Entry 4L2L (X-ray diffraction, 1.65 A resolution); this record covers chain A.

[Chain A]
Protein: Leukotriene A-4 hydrolase
From: Homo sapiens
Notes: EC 3.3.2.6
UniProt: P09960 (LKHA4_HUMAN); residues 0-610 here correspond to UniProt positions 1-611 (UniProt number = residue number + 1)
Sequence (611 residues; each row starts with the number of its first residue; numbering starts at 0):
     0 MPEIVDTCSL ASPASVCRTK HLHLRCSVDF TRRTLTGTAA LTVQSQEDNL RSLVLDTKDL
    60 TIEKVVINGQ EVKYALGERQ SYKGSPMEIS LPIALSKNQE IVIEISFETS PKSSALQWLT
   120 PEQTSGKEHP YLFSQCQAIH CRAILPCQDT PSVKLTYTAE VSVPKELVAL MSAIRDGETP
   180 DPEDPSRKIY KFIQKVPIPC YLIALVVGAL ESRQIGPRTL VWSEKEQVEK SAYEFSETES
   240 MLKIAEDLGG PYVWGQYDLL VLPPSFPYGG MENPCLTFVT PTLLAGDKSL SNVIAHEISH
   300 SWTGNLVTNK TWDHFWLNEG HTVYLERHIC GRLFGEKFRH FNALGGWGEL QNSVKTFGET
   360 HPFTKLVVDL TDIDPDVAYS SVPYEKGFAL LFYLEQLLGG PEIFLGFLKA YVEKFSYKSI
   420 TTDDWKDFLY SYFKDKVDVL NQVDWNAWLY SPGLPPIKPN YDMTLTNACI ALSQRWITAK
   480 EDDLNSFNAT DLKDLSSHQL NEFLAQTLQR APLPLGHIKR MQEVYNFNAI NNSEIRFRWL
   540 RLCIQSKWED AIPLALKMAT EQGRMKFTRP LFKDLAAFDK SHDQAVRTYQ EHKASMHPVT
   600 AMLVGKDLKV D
Disordered / not traced: 0-3
Bound ions: ytterbium (III) ion site 1: Asp47 (together with acetate ion); ytterbium (III) ion site 2 near Asp175 (its only coordinating residue here); Zn2+: His295, His299, Glu318 (together with acetate ion); ytterbium (III) ion site 3 near Asp426 (its only coordinating residue here); ytterbium (III) ion site 4 near Asp481 (its only coordinating residue here)
Small-molecule neighbours: 4-(4-benzylphenyl)-1,3-thiazol-2-amine (1V6): Gln136, Ala137, Tyr267, Trp311, Phe314, Phe362, Thr363, Lys364, Leu365, Val366, Val367, Leu369, Pro374, Asp375, Ala377, Tyr378, Val381, Pro382
UniProt features mapped onto this chain:
  - active site: Glu296 (Proton acceptor), Tyr383 (Proton donor)
  - binding site (a peptide): Gln134 to Gln136, Pro266 to Glu271, Arg563 to Lys565
  - binding site (Zn(2+)): His295, His299, Glu318
  - site: Glu271 (Pro-Gly-Pro binding), Asp375 (Essential for epoxide hydrolase activity, but not for aminopeptidase activity), Tyr378 (Covalently modified during suicide inhibition by leukotrienes), Gly562 (Pro-Gly-Pro binding)
  - modified residue: Lys72 (N6-acetyllysine), Lys336 (N6-acetyllysine), Lys413 (N6-acetyllysine), Ser415 (Phosphoserine), Lys572 (N6-acetyllysine)
From the paper describing this entry:
  - binding site for 4-(4-benzylphenyl)-1,3-thiazol-2-amine: Phe362, Lys364, Leu365

[In short]
Bound to chain A: 4-(4-benzylphenyl)-1,3-thiazol-2-amine. His295, His299 and Glu318 coordinate Zn2+. UniProt
lists active-site residues Glu296 and Tyr383, 12 peptide-binding residues and 3 Zn2+-binding residues. The
paper reports a binding site for 4-(4-benzylphenyl)-1,3-thiazol-2-amine at Phe362, Lys364 and Leu365.
Chain A is Leukotriene A-4 hydrolase (Homo sapiens); the structure, Human Leukotriene A4 Hydrolase complexed
with ligand 4-(4-benzylphenyl)thiazol-2-amine, was determined by X-ray diffraction, deposited together with
4MKT and 4MS6.
